Entry 6T8H (electron microscopy, 3.77 A resolution); this record covers chains A and B of the 7 polymer chains in the assembly.

# Chain A
Molecule: DNA polymerase II small subunit
From: Pyrococcus abyssi (strain GE5 / Orsay)
Notes: EC 2.7.7.7, 3.1.11.1
UniProtKB: Q9V2F3 (DP2S_PYRAB); residue numbers follow UniProt; this construct covers 1-619
Sequence (619 residues; numbered 1 to 619; the number before each row is that of its first residue):
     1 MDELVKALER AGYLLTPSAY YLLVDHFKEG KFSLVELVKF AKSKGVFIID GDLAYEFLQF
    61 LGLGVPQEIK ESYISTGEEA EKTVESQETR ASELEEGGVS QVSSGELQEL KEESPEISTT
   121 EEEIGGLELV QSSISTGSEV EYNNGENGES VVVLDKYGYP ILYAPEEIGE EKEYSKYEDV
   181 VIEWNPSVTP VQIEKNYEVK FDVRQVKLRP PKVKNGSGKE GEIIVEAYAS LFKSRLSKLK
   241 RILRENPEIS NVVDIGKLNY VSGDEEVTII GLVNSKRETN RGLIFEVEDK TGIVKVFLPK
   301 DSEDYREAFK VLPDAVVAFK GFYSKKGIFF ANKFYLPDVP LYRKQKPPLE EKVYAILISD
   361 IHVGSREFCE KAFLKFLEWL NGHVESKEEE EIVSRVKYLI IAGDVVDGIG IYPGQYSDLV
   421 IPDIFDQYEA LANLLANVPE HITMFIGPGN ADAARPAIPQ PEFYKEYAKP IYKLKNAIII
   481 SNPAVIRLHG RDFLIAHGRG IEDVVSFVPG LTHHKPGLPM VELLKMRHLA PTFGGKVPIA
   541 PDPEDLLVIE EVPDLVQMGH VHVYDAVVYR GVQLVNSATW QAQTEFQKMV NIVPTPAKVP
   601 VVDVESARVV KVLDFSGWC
Not modelled in the structure: 1-195, 214-217
Differences from the reference sequence: engineered mutation Ala451 (His in Q9V2F3)
Bound ions: Fe ion: Asp360, His362, His562; Zn2+: Asp404, Asn450, His497, His560

# Chain B
Molecule: DP2 subunit of D-family DNA-polymerase
From: Pyrococcus abyssi
Notes: EC 2.7.7.7
Sequence (1275 residues; numbered -4 to 1270; the number before each row is that of its first residue; numbers below 1 keep their minus sign (Gly-4 is residue -4)):
    -4 GTGDGSELPK EMEEYFEMLQ REIDKAYEIA KKARAQGKDP SLDVEIPQAT DMAGRVESLV
    56 GPPGVAKRIR ELVKEYGKEI AALKIVDEII EGKFGDLGSR EKYAEQAVRT ALAILTEGIV
   116 SAPIEGIANV KIKRNTWADN SEYLALYYAG PIRSSGGTAQ ALSVLVGDYV RRKLGLDRFK
   176 PSEKHIERMV EEVDLYHRAV TRLQYHPSPE EVRLAMRNIP IEITGEATDD VEVSHRDVPG
   236 VETNQLRGGA ILVLAEGVLQ KAKKLVKYID KMGIEGWEWL KEFVEAKEKG EPKEEGKEES
   296 LAESTLEETK VEVDMGFYYS LYQKFKEEIA PSDKYAKEVI GGRPLFSDPS KPGGFRLRYG
   356 RSRASGFATW GINPATMILV DEFLAIGTQL KTERPGKGAV VTPVTTIEGP IVKLKDGSVL
   416 RVDDYNLALK VREDVEEILY LGDAVIAFGD FVENNQTLLP ANYCEEWWIL EFVKALKEIY
   476 EVHLEPFTEN EEESIEEASD YLEIDPEFLK EMLRDPLRVK PPVELAIHFS EVLGIPLHPY
   536 YTLYWNSVEP KDVEKLWRLL KNYAEIEWSN FRGIKFAKKI VISQEKLGDS KRTLELLGLP
   596 HTVRDGNVIV DYPWAAALLT PLGNLNWEFM AKPLYATIDI INENNEIKLR DRGISWIGAR
   656 MGRPEKAKER KMKPPVQVLF PIGLAGGSSR DIKKAAEEGK VAEVEIAFFK CPKCGHVGPE
   716 HLCPNCGTRK ELLWVCPRCN AEYPESQAEG YNYTCPKCNV KLRPYAKRKI RPSELLNRAM
   776 ENVKVYGVDK LKGVMGMTSG WKMPEPLEKG LLRAKNDVYV FKDGTIRFDA TDAPITHFRP
   836 REIGVSVEKL RELGYTHDFE GKPLVSEDQI VELKPQDIIL SKEAGRYLLK VAKFVDDLLE
   896 KFYGLPRFYN AEKMEDLIGH LVIGLAPHTS AGIVGRIIGF VDALVGYAHP YFHAAKRRNC
   956 DGDEDAVMLL LDALLNFSRY YLPEKRGGKM DAPLVITTRL DPREVDSEVH NMDIVRYYPL
  1016 EFYEATYELK SPKELVGVIE RVEDRLGKPE MYYGLKFTHD TDDIALGPKM SLYKQLGDME
  1076 EKVRRQLEVA KRIRAVDEHG VAEKILNSHL IPDLRGNLRS FTRQEFRCVK CNTKFRRPPL
  1136 NGKCPVCGGK IVLTVSKGAI EKYLGTAKML VTEYNVKNYT RQRICLTERD IDSLFENVFP
  1196 ETQLTLIVNP NDICQRLVMA RTGEVNKSGL LENLSNGSKK TEKAEKAEKP RKKSDEKPKK
  1256 KRVISLEEFF SRKSK
Not modelled in the structure: -4 to 3, 284-308, 1217-1270
Bound ions: Zn2+ site 1: Cys706, Cys709, Cys718, Cys721; Zn2+ site 2: Cys731, Cys734, Cys750, Cys753; Zn2+ site 3: Cys1123, Cys1126, Cys1139, Cys1142
From the paper describing this entry:
  - binding site for DNA primer: Lys787, Arg1122, Lys1129

# Chain A / chain B interface
Contacting residue pairs - 60 pairs, chain A then chain B:
  Pro210(A) - Asn1192(B)
  Pro210(A) - Val1193(B)
  Pro210(A) - Pro1195(B)  hydrophobic
  Glu220(A) - Phe1194(B)
  Ile223(A) - Val1193(B)
  Ile223(A) - Phe1194(B)  hydrophobic
  Ile224(A) - Leu1148(B)  hydrophobic
  Ile224(A) - Phe1190(B)  hydrophobic
  Val225(A) - Ile1146(B)
  Ala227(A) - Val1193(B)  hydrophobic
  Tyr228(A) - Phe1116(B)
  Tyr228(A) - Phe1121(B)  hydrophobic
  Tyr228(A) - Pro1133(B)  hydrophobic
  Ala229(A) - Pro1133(B)
  Ala229(A) - Leu1135(B)
  Phe232(A) - Arg1132(B)
  Phe232(A) - Pro1133(B)
  Lys233(A) - Leu1135(B)
  Asn274(A) - Arg1131(B)
  Asn274(A) - Arg1132(B)  hydrogen bond
  Glu288(A) - Arg1132(B)  salt bridge
  Asp314(A) - Arg1131(B)  salt bridge
  Asp314(A) - Arg1132(B)  salt bridge
  Ile409(A) - Tyr1174(B)  hydrophobic
  Gly410(A) - Tyr1174(B)  hydrogen bond (backbone-side chain)
  Gly410(A) - Arg1178(B)
  Tyr416(A) - Tyr1174(B)  hydrophobic
  Leu419(A) - Tyr1174(B)  hydrophobic
  Asp423(A) - Gln1177(B)  hydrogen bond
  Ile424(A) - Gln1177(B)  hydrogen bond (backbone-side chain)
  Phe425(A) - Gln1177(B)
  Phe425(A) - Leu1212(B)  hydrophobic
  Phe425(A) - Arg1216(B)
  Ala454(A) - Asp1185(B)
  Arg455(A) - Ser1188(B)  hydrogen bond (side chain-backbone)
  Arg455(A) - Leu1189(B)
  Arg455(A) - Asn1192(B)
  Pro456(A) - Leu1113(B)  hydrophobic
  Pro456(A) - Asp1185(B)
  Pro456(A) - Leu1189(B)  hydrophobic
  Ala457(A) - Thr1117(B)
  Pro461(A) - Glu1191(B)
  Tyr464(A) - Arg1184(B)
  Tyr464(A) - Asp1185(B)  hydrogen bond
  Tyr464(A) - Ser1188(B)  hydrogen bond
  Glu466(A) - Arg1184(B)  salt bridge
  Glu466(A) - Val1213(B)
  Tyr467(A) - Cys1180(B)
  Tyr467(A) - Leu1181(B)  hydrogen bond (side chain-backbone)
  Phe533(A) - Thr1117(B)
  Phe533(A) - Gln1119(B)
  Phe533(A) - Arg1131(B)  hydrogen bond (backbone-side chain)
  Gly534(A) - Arg1118(B)
  Gly535(A) - Arg1118(B)  hydrogen bond (backbone-side chain)
  Lys536(A) - Arg1118(B)
  Pro538(A) - Thr1117(B)
  Pro538(A) - Arg1118(B)
  Ala540(A) - Leu1189(B)  hydrophobic
  Pro541(A) - Val1193(B)
  Asp542(A) - Asn1192(B)  hydrogen bond
Interface residues without a listed pair, chain A (46 interface residues in all): Gly221, Glu222, Leu272, Lys290, Ile411, Gln415, Pro422, Val537, Ile539, Pro543
Interface residues without a listed pair, chain B (36 interface residues in all): Arg1114, Pro1134, Asn1136, Lys1145, Lys1152, Gly1153

# Summary
46 residues of chain A face 36 of chain B across their interface, with 11 hydrogen bonds and 4 salt bridges.
Polar contacts include Glu288(A)-Arg1132(B), Asp314(A)-Arg1131(B) and Asp314(A)-Arg1132(B). Asp360(A),
His362(A) and His562(A) form the Fe ion site. The paper reports a binding site for DNA primer at Lys787(B),
Arg1122(B) and Lys1129(B).
Here chain A is DNA polymerase II small subunit (Pyrococcus abyssi (strain GE5 / Orsay)) and chain B is DP2
subunit of D-family DNA-polymerase (Pyrococcus abyssi). Entry 6T8H (Cryo-EM structure of the DNA-bound
PolD-PCNA processive complex from P. abyssi) was determined by electron microscopy, deposited together with
6T7X and 6T7Y.
